PDB entry 3RGV | X-ray diffraction, 2.90 A resolution | chains B and C of the 5 polymer chains in the assembly

== Chain B ==
Molecule: Yae62 TCR b chain
Source organism: Mus musculus
Amino-acid sequence (236 residues; row label = number of the first residue in the row):
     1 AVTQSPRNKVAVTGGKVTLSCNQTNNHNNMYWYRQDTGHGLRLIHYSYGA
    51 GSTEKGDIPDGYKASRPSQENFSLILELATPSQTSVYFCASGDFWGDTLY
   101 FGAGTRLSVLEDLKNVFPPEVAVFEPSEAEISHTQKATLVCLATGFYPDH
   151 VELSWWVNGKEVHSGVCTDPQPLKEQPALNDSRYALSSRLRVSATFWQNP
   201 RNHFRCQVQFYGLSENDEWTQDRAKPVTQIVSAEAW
Cystine bridges: C21-C89, C141-C206
Reported in the primary citation:
  - contacts within the chain: Y46-Y48 (pi stacking)
  - conformationally variable residues (side-chain flip): W95

== Chain C ==
Molecule: H-2 class I histocompatibility antigen, K-B alpha chain
Source organism: Mus musculus
Reference sequence: P01901 (HA1B_MOUSE); residues 1-275 here correspond to UniProt positions 22-296 (UniProt number = residue number + 21)
Amino-acid sequence (275 residues; row label = number of the first residue in the row):
     1 GPHSLRYFVTAVSRPGLGEPRYMEVGYVDDTEFVRFDSDAENPRYEPRAR
    51 WMEQEGPEYWERETQKAKGNEQSFRVDLRTLLGCYNQSKGGSHTIQVISG
   101 CEVGSDGRLLRGYQQYAYDGSDYIALNEDLKTWTAADMAALITKHKWEQA
   151 GEAERLRAYLEGTCVEWLRRYLKNGNATLLRTDSPKAHVTHHSRPEDKVT
   201 LRCWALGFYPADITLTWQLNGEELIQDMELVETRPAGDGTFQKWASVVVP
   251 LGKEQYYTCHVYHQGLPEPLTLRWE
Differences from the reference sequence: engineered mutation C84 (Tyr105 in P01901), S121 (Cys142 in P01901)
Cystine bridges: C101-C164, C203-C259
UniProt features mapped onto this chain:
  - region: E275 (Connecting peptide)
  - glycosylation (N-linked (GlcNAc...) asparagine): N86, N176

== Chain B / chain C interface ==
Pairs across the interface (11; chain B residue first):
  N28(B) with Q72(C); S73(C); V76(C)
  Y48(B) with Q65(C); K68(C); G69(C); Q72(C)
  G49(B) with Q72(C)
  A50(B) with R75(C), hydrogen bond (backbone-side chain)
  F94(B) with R155(C)
  W95(B) with Q65(C)
Also at the interface, not in a pair above, chain B (8 interface residues in all): Y46, E54
Also at the interface, not in a pair above, chain C (9 interface residues in all): K66
Interface features reported in the paper:
  - residue pairs: Y46(B)-Q65(C), Y48(B)-G69(C)
  - interface residues, chain B: Y48(B), G49(B), A50(B), E54(B), W95(B)

== Summary ==
Chain B and chain C form an interface of 8 and 9 residues respectively, with 1 hydrogen bond. The
hydrogen-bonded pair is A50(B)-R75(C). The authors report contacts between Y46(B) and Q65(C) and Y48(B) and
G69(C). The paper reports interface residues Y48(B), G49(B) and A50(B) among others; conformational
variability at W95(B).
Chain B is Yae62 TCR b chain and chain C is H-2 class I histocompatibility antigen, K-B alpha chain, both from
Mus musculus; the structure, A single TCR bound to MHCI and MHC II reveals switchable TCR conformers, was
determined by X-ray diffraction.
